PDB entry 6JQ7 | X-ray diffraction, 2.55 A resolution | chains A and B

# Chain A
Molecule: Peroxisome proliferator-activated receptor gamma
From: Homo sapiens
UniProt: P37231 (PPARG_HUMAN); residues 195-477 here correspond to UniProt positions 223-505 (UniProt number = residue number + 28)
Sequence (283 residues; each row starts with the number of its first residue):
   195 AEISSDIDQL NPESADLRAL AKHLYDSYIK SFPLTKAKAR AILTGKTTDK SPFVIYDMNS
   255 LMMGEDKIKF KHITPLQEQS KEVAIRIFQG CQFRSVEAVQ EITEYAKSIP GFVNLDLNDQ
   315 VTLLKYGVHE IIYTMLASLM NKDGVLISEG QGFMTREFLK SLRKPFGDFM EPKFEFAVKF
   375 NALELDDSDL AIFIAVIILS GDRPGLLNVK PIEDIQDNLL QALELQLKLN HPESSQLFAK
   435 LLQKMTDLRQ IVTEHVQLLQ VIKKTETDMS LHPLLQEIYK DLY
Disordered / not traced: 195-206, 264-274
Swiss-Prot annotation at these positions:
  - motif: Pro-467 to Asp-475 (9aaTAD)
  - binding site (rosiglitazone): Gln-286 to Ser-289, His-323, His-449, Tyr-473
  - cross-link: Lys-224 (Glycyl lysine isopeptide (Lys-Gly) (interchain with G-Cter in ubiquitin))
Reported in the primary citation:
  - post-translational modification sites: Ser-245 (citing earlier work)

# Chain B
Molecule: 16-mer peptide from Nuclear receptor coactivator 1
Notes: EC 2.3.1.48
UniProt: Q15788 (NCOA1_HUMAN); residues 685-700 here = UniProt positions 685-700
Sequence (16 residues; row label = number of the first residue in the row):
   685 ERHKILHRLL QEGSPS
Disordered / not traced: 685, 697-700
Swiss-Prot annotation at these positions:
  - motif: Leu-690 to Leu-694 (LXXLL motif 4)
  - modified residue: Ser-698 (Phosphoserine)
  - mutagenesis: Leu-693 to Leu-694 (Slightly affects interactions with steroid receptors. Abolishes interactions with steroid receptors; when associated with A-636; A-637; A-752 and A-753)

# Interface between chain A and chain B
Contacting residue pairs (23):
  Glu-298(A) / Leu-693(B)
  Glu-298(A) / Glu-696(B)
  Lys-301(A) / Leu-693(B)  hydrogen bond (side chain-backbone)
  Lys-301(A) / Leu-694(B)  hydrogen bond (side chain-backbone)
  Lys-301(A) / Glu-696(B)
  Phe-306(A) / Leu-694(B)  hydrophobic
  Leu-311(A) / His-691(B)
  Leu-311(A) / Gln-695(B)
  Gln-314(A) / Leu-694(B)
  Val-315(A) / His-687(B)
  Val-315(A) / His-691(B)
  Val-315(A) / Leu-694(B)  hydrophobic
  Leu-318(A) / Leu-694(B)  hydrophobic
  Lys-319(A) / His-687(B)  hydrogen bond
  Pro-467(A) / Ile-689(B)  hydrophobic
  Leu-468(A) / Ile-689(B)  hydrophobic
  Gln-470(A) / Arg-686(B)
  Glu-471(A) / Arg-686(B)
  Glu-471(A) / His-687(B)
  Glu-471(A) / Lys-688(B)  hydrogen bond (side chain-backbone)
  Glu-471(A) / Ile-689(B)  hydrogen bond (side chain-backbone)
  Glu-471(A) / Leu-690(B)  hydrogen bond (side chain-backbone)
  Lys-474(A) / Arg-686(B)
Other interface residues (no listed pair), chain A (17 interface residues in all): Gln-294, Thr-297, Asn-312, Ile-472

# Overview
17 residues of chain A face 10 of chain B across their interface, with 6 hydrogen bonds. Among the polar pairs
are Lys-301(A)/Leu-693(B), Lys-301(A)/Leu-694(B) and Lys-319(A)/His-687(B). Curated annotation (UniProt) lists
7 rosiglitazone-binding residues on chain A; 2 mutagenesis sites on chain B. The paper reports a modification
site at Ser-245(A).
Chain A is Peroxisome proliferator-activated receptor gamma (Homo sapiens) and chain B is a 16-mer peptide
from Nuclear receptor coactivator 1; the structure, The ligand-free structure of human PPARgamma LBD in the
presence of the SRC-1 coactivator peptide, was determined by X-ray diffraction, deposited together with 6IJR
and 6IJS.
